Entry 9E2Y (electron microscopy, 3.20 A resolution); this record covers chains B and D of the 14 polymer chains in the assembly.

Chain B:
Protein: DNA replication complex GINS protein PSF2
Organism: Saccharomyces cerevisiae W303
UniProtKB: P40359 (PSF2_YEAST); residue numbers follow UniProt; this construct covers 1-213
Amino-acid sequence (213 residues; row label = number of the first residue in the row):
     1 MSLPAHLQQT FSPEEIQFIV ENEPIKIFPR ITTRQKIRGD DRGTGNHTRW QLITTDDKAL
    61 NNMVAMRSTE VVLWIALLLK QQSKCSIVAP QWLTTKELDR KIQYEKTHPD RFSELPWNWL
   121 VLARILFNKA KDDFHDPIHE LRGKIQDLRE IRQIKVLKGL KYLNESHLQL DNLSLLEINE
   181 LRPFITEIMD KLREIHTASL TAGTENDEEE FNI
Not modelled in the structure: 37-47, 201-213

Chain D:
Protein: DNA replication complex GINS protein SLD5
Organism: Saccharomyces cerevisiae W303
UniProtKB: Q03406 (SLD5_YEAST); numbering as in UniProt (aligned over 1-294)
Amino-acid sequence (294 residues; row label = number of the first residue in the row):
     1 MDINIDDILA ELDKETTAVD STKITQGSSS TTHRDANTIV GSSLDLNDKT QIYVSPQQDF
    61 SDLMKSWKNE RCSPELLPYP HQLMKRLLNR ISMQSQLIEN ISMGFLDMQN ASNANPPMPN
   121 ESKLPLLCME TELERLKFVI RSYIRCRLSK IDKFSLYLRQ LNEDENSLIS LTDLLSKDEI
   181 KYHDTHSLIW LKLVNDSILK YMPEELQAIN DTEGSVNMID EPDWNKFVFI HVNGPPDGKW
   241 NEDPLLQENE FGKPCYTVTI PDLKEEVELT IGSIYVMRYE VIRDLLRDDK VALI
Not modelled in the structure: 1-51, 105-119, 237-242
UniProt features mapped onto this chain:
  - mutagenesis: S21 (S21P: In sld5-8; temperature-sensitive mutant; in association with P-66. Defective in DNA replication), S66 (S66P: In sld5-8; temperature-sensitive mutant; in association with P-21. Defective in DNA replication), W67 (W67R: In sld5-12; temperature-sensitive mutant. Defective in DNA replication), K150 (K150E: In sld5-2; temperature-sensitive mutant. Defective in DNA replication), L293 (L293P: In sld5-13; temperature-sensitive mutant. Defective in DNA replication)

How chain B and chain D interact:
Contacting residue pairs (82):
  M1(B) - S149(D)
  S2(B) - R145(D)  hydrogen bond (backbone-side chain)
  S2(B) - L148(D)
  S2(B) - S149(D)
  S2(B) - D152(D)
  L7(B) - R71(D)  hydrogen bond (backbone-side chain)
  Q8(B) - S149(D)
  Q9(B) - K226(D)
  T10(B) - R71(D)  hydrogen bond (backbone-side chain)
  F11(B) - R71(D)
  F11(B) - C72(D)  hydrophobic
  E15(B) - R71(D)  salt bridge
  F18(B) - R135(D)  hydrogen bond (backbone-side chain)
  F18(B) - F138(D)  hydrophobic
  F18(B) - V139(D)  hydrophobic
  I19(B) - W67(D)  hydrophobic
  E21(B) - R135(D)  salt bridge
  N22(B) - F60(D)
  N22(B) - M64(D)
  N22(B) - R135(D)  hydrogen bond
  T48(B) - S122(D)
  T48(B) - P125(D)
  R49(B) - M129(D)
  W50(B) - C128(D)
  Q51(B) - Q94(D)  hydrogen bond (backbone-side chain)
  Q51(B) - L97(D)
  Q51(B) - M129(D)
  Q51(B) - E132(D)
  L52(B) - E132(D)
  I53(B) - P56(D)
  I53(B) - R90(D)
  I53(B) - Q94(D)
  I53(B) - E132(D)  hydrogen bond (backbone-side chain)
  I53(B) - L136(D)  hydrophobic
  T54(B) - Q57(D)
  T54(B) - F60(D)
  T54(B) - E132(D)  hydrogen bond
  T54(B) - L136(D)
  T55(B) - Q57(D)
  T55(B) - E132(D)
  D56(B) - Q57(D)
  W74(B) - C128(D)
  W74(B) - E132(D)
  W74(B) - R135(D)
  Q82(B) - L124(D)
  K84(B) - L124(D)
  E165(B) - F227(D)
  E165(B) - L263(D)
  E165(B) - R278(D)  hydrogen bond (backbone-side chain)
  S166(B) - F227(D)
  S166(B) - L263(D)
  S166(B) - E265(D)  hydrogen bond
  H167(B) - E265(D)  salt bridge
  H167(B) - V267(D)
  H167(B) - V276(D)
  H167(B) - M277(D)
  L168(B) - Y275(D)
  L168(B) - V276(D)  hydrogen bond (backbone-backbone)
  Q169(B) - S273(D)
  Q169(B) - I274(D)
  Q169(B) - Y275(D)
  L170(B) - I274(D)  hydrogen bond (backbone-backbone)
  L170(B) - V276(D)  hydrophobic
  D171(B) - S273(D)  hydrogen bond
  D171(B) - I274(D)  hydrogen bond (side chain-backbone)
  L173(B) - I274(D)
  L175(B) - I294(D)  hydrophobic
  I178(B) - F229(D)  hydrophobic
  R182(B) - I294(D)  hydrogen bond (side chain-backbone)
  I185(B) - F229(D)  hydrophobic
  T186(B) - K226(D)
  T186(B) - F227(D)
  T186(B) - F229(D)
  M189(B) - F227(D)
  M189(B) - V276(D)  hydrophobic
  D190(B) - K226(D)  salt bridge
  D190(B) - F227(D)  hydrogen bond (side chain-backbone)
  R193(B) - D223(D)  salt bridge
  R193(B) - N225(D)  hydrogen bond (side chain-backbone)
  R193(B) - F227(D)
  R193(B) - R278(D)
  H196(B) - L263(D)
Interface residues without a listed pair, chain B (49 interface residues in all): L3, I75, L78, N164, N172, E187, T197, L200
Interface residues without a listed pair, chain D (47 interface residues in all): K68, I101, L127, T131, L133, C146, Y182, D262

In short:
Chain B and chain D form an interface of 49 and 47 residues respectively; the contacts include 17 hydrogen
bonds and 5 salt bridges. Polar contacts include E15(B)-R71(D), E21(B)-R135(D) and H167(B)-E265(D). From
UniProt: 5 mutagenesis sites on chain D.
Here chain B is DNA replication complex GINS protein PSF2 and chain D is DNA replication complex GINS protein
SLD5, both from Saccharomyces cerevisiae W303. Entry 9E2Y (Cryo-EM structure of yeast CMG helicase stalled at
G4-containing DNA template, state 3) was determined by electron microscopy (same publication as 9E2W, 9E2Z and
9E2X).
